PDB entry 4RR3 | X-ray diffraction, 3.10 A resolution | chains B and C of the 15 polymer chains in the assembly

[Chain B]
Protein: Capsid protein VP3
Source organism: Enterovirus A71
UniProtKB: F6KTB0 (F6KTB0_9ENTO); residues 1-242 here correspond to UniProt positions 324-565 (UniProt number = residue number + 323)
Chain sequence (242 residues; each row starts with the number of its first residue):
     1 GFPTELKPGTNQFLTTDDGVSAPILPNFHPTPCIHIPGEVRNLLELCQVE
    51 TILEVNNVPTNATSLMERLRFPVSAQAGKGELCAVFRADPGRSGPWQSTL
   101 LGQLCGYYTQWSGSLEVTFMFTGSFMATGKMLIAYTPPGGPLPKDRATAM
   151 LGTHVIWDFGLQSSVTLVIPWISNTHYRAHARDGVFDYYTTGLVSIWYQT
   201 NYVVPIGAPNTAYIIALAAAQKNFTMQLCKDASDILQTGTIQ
Not modelled in the structure: 179-188, 241-242
Sequence notes: engineered mutation Gln227 (Lys550 in F6KTB0)

[Chain C]
Protein: Capsid protein VP0
Source organism: Enterovirus A71
UniProtKB: F6KTB0 (F6KTB0_9ENTO); residues 1-323 here = UniProt positions 1-323
Chain sequence (323 residues; row label = number of the first residue in the row):
     1 MGSQVSTQRSGSHENSNSATEGSTINYTTINYYKDSYAATAGKQSLKQDP
    51 DKFANPVKDIFTEMAAPLKSPSAEACGYSDRVAQLTIGNSTITTQEAANI
   101 IVGYGEWPSYCSDSDATAVDKPTRPDVSVNRFYTLDTKLWEKSSKGWYWK
   151 FPDVLTETGVFGQNAQFHYLYRSGFCIHVQCNASKFHQGALLVAVLPEYV
   201 IGTVAGGTGTEDSHPPYKQTQPGADGFELQHPYVLDAGIPISQLTVCPHQ
   251 WINLRTNNCATIIVPYINALPFDSALNHCNFGLLVVPISPLDYDQGATPV
   301 IPITITLAPMCSEFAGLRQAVTQ
Not modelled in the structure: 1-79, 322-323

[Chain B / chain C interface]
Residue-residue contacts (74; chain B residue first):
  Ile34(B) with Asn268(C); Ala269(C)
  His35(B) with Glu106(C), salt bridge
  Ile36(B) with Asn268(C)
  Pro37(B) with Tyr104(C); Glu106(C); Tyr266(C); Ile267(C), hydrophobic
  Gly38(B) with Tyr104(C)
  Val49(B) with Thr245(C)
  Glu50(B) with Thr245(C), hydrogen bond (backbone-side chain)
  Thr51(B) with Ser242(C); Gln243(C); Thr245(C)
  Ile52(B) with Ser242(C), hydrogen bond (backbone-backbone); Trp251(C), hydrophobic
  Glu54(B) with Tyr233(C), hydrogen bond
  Leu65(B) with Tyr233(C)
  Met66(B) with Pro232(C), hydrophobic; Tyr233(C); Pro287(C)
  Arg68(B) with Tyr233(C)
  Leu69(B) with Ile241(C), hydrophobic; Ser242(C); Ile288(C), hydrophobic
  Arg70(B) with Ile288(C); Pro290(C)
  Ser98(B) with Ser242(C), hydrogen bond (backbone-side chain); Gln243(C), hydrogen bond (backbone-side chain)
  Thr99(B) with Gln243(C)
  Leu100(B) with Gln243(C); Val246(C), hydrophobic
  Gln103(B) with Gln243(C)
  Met120(B) with Asn253(C)
  Phe121(B) with Asn253(C), hydrogen bond (backbone-side chain); Arg255(C)
  Thr122(B) with Gln188(C); Gly189(C), hydrogen bond (backbone-backbone); Ala190(C); Asn253(C); Ser289(C), hydrogen bond
  Gly123(B) with Gln188(C); Arg255(C)
  Ser124(B) with Lys185(C), hydrogen bond (side chain-backbone); Phe186(C); His187(C); Gln188(C), hydrogen bond (backbone-side chain); Arg255(C), hydrogen bond (backbone-side chain)
  Phe125(B) with Lys185(C), hydrogen bond (backbone-backbone); Arg255(C)
  Met126(B) with Lys185(C); Phe186(C), hydrophobic
  Ala127(B) with Arg255(C), hydrogen bond (backbone-side chain)
  Phe159(B) with Arg255(C), hydrogen bond (backbone-side chain)
  Gln162(B) with Arg255(C); Thr256(C)
  Tyr202(B) with Gln188(C)
  Ile206(B) with Phe186(C)
  Gly207(B) with Phe186(C); Asp294(C)
  Ala208(B) with Phe186(C); Asp294(C)
  Pro209(B) with Phe186(C); Gln188(C); Asp292(C); Tyr293(C), hydrophobic; Asp294(C)
  Thr211(B) with Gln188(C), hydrogen bond (backbone-side chain)
  Ala212(B) with Gln188(C)
  Tyr213(B) with Ser289(C); Pro290(C), hydrophobic
  Ile215(B) with Trp251(C), hydrophobic; Ile288(C), hydrophobic
  Leu217(B) with Trp251(C), hydrophobic
Interface residues without a listed pair, chain B (43 interface residues in all): Leu46, Gly160, Pro205, Asn210
Interface residues without a listed pair, chain C (34 interface residues in all): Pro265, Leu270, Pro271, Val286

[Overview]
43 residues of chain B face 34 of chain C across their interface; the contacts include 15 hydrogen bonds and 1
salt bridge. Polar pairs include His35(B)-Glu106(C), Glu50(B)-Thr245(C) and Glu54(B)-Tyr233(C).
Chain B is Capsid protein VP3 and chain C is Capsid protein VP0, both from Enterovirus A71; the structure,
Crystal structure of a recombinant EV71 virus particle, was determined by X-ray diffraction together with 4RQP
and 4RS5 from the same study.
